Entry 8K27 (electron microscopy, 3.60 A resolution); this record covers chains D and Q of the 12 polymer chains in the assembly.

# Chain D
Name: Csy3
Organism: Vibrio phage ICP1_2004_A
Reference sequence: F1D5V6 (F1D5V6_9CAUD); numbering as in UniProt (aligned over 1-306)
Amino-acid sequence (306 residues; numbered 1 to 306; the number before each row is that of its first residue):
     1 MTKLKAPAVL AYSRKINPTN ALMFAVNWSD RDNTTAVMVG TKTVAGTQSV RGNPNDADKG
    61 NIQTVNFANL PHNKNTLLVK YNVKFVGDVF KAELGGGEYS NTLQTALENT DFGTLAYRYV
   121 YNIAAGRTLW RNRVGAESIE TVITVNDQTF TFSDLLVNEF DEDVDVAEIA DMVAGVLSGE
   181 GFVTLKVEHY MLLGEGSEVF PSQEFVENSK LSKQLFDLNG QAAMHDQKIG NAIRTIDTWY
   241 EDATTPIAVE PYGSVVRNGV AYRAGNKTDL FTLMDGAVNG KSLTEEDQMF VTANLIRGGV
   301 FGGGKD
Unresolved in the structure: 1, 304-306

# Chain Q
Molecule: 49-nt DNA strand
Organism: Vibrio phage ICP1_2004_A
Sequence (49 nucleotides; each row starts with the number of its first residue):
     1 ATTTAAATAG GGAAGATAAG CAAAGGGTTG ACGAAAGCCC TTTGTCCCT

# Chain D / chain Q interface
Contacting residue pairs - 16 pairs, chain D then chain Q:
  Ala8(D) - DG30(Q)  sugar contact
  Val9(D) - DG30(Q)  base contact
  Val9(D) - DA31(Q)  base contact
  Gln48(D) - DA22(Q)  sugar contact
  Val50(D) - DA23(Q)  sugar contact
  Lys59(D) - DG20(Q)  phosphate contact
  Gly60(D) - DG20(Q)  sugar contact
  Asn61(D) - DA22(Q)  hydrogen bond to the base
  Ile62(D) - DG20(Q)  base contact
  Ile62(D) - DC21(Q)  hydrogen bond to the sugar
  Gln63(D) - DC21(Q)  phosphate contact
  Gln63(D) - DA22(Q)  hydrogen bond to the base
  Leu94(D) - DG30(Q)  base contact
  Ser212(D) - DA22(Q)  base contact
  Val300(D) - DT29(Q)  base contact
  Gly303(D) - DG30(Q)  sugar contact
Also at the interface, not in a pair above, chain D (16 interface residues in all): Leu10, Thr47, Phe205
Also at the interface, not in a pair above, chain Q (8 interface residues in all): DG26

# Summary
16 residues of chain D and 8 residues of chain Q are in contact; the contacts include 3 hydrogen bonds. Among
the polar pairs are Asn61(D)-DA22(Q), Gln63(D)-DA22(Q) and Ile62(D)-DC21(Q).
Here chain D is Csy3 and chain Q is a 49-nt DNA strand, both from Vibrio phage ICP1_2004_A. Entry 8K27 (ICP1
Csy-dsDNA complex (partial duplex)) was determined by electron microscopy.
